5YWB - chains A and C of the 8 polymer chains in the assembly; structure by electron microscopy, 5.20 A resolution (low resolution: residue-level contacts below are approximate; hydrogen-bond / salt-bridge calls are withheld).

Chain A (and C):
Protein: ATP-sensitive inward rectifier potassium channel 11
Organism: Mus musculus
Notes: chain C of this document is another copy of the same molecule, construct and numbering; everything in this record applies to it too
UniProt: Q61743 (KCJ11_MOUSE); residue numbers follow UniProt; this construct covers 1-390
Sequence (390 residues; row label = number of the first residue in the row):
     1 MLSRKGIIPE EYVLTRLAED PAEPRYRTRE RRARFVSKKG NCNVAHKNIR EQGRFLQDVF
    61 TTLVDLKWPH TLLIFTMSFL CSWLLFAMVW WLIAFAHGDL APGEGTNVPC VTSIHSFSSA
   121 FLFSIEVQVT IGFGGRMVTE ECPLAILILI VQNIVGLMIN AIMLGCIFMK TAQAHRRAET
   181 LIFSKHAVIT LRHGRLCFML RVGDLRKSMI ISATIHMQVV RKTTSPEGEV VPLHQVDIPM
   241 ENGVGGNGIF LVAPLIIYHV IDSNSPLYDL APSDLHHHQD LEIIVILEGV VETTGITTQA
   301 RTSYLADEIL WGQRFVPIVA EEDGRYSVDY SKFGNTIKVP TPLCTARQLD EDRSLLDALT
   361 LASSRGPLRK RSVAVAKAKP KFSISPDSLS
Unresolved in the structure: 1-31, 357-390
Cystine bridges: Cys110-Cys142
Ligand contacts:
  - ADP (adenosine-5'-diphosphate), molecule 1: Asn48, Ile49, Arg50
  - ADP, molecule 2: Ile182, Phe183, Ser184, Lys185, Leu205, Tyr330, Ser331, Phe333, Gly334

Chain A / chain C interface:
Contacting residue pairs (80; chain A residue first):
  Ala33(A) - Gly324(C)
  Ala33(A) - Tyr326(C)
  Arg34(A) - Tyr326(C)
  Phe35(A) - Val252(C)
  Cys42(A) - Val252(C)
  Asn43(A) - Arg325(C)
  Val44(A) - Tyr326(C)
  Ala45(A) - Arg325(C)
  Ala45(A) - Tyr326(C)
  Ala45(A) - Ser327(C)
  Ala45(A) - Val328(C)
  His46(A) - Val252(C)
  His46(A) - Val328(C)
  His46(A) - Tyr330(C)
  Lys47(A) - Val328(C)
  Lys47(A) - Tyr330(C)
  Asn48(A) - Asp329(C)
  Asn48(A) - Tyr330(C)
  Asn48(A) - Ser331(C)
  Gly53(A) - Arg206(C)
  Arg54(A) - Arg206(C)
  Phe55(A) - Arg176(C)
  Gln57(A) - Arg176(C)
  Phe123(A) - Phe133(C)
  Val127(A) - Ile131(C)
  Thr130(A) - Thr130(C)
  Thr130(A) - Ile131(C)
  Ile131(A) - Ile131(C)
  Gly132(A) - Ile131(C)
  Gly132(A) - Gly132(C)
  Gly134(A) - Phe133(C)
  Met137(A) - Phe133(C)
  Met137(A) - Gly135(C)
  Val138(A) - Leu122(C)
  Val138(A) - Phe133(C)
  Val138(A) - Arg136(C)
  Thr139(A) - Leu122(C)
  Glu140(A) - Ser119(C)
  Ile146(A) - Leu122(C)
  Ile150(A) - Trp83(C)
  Ile150(A) - Phe121(C)
  Ile150(A) - Ile125(C)
  Asn153(A) - Val129(C)
  Ile154(A) - Phe79(C)
  Leu157(A) - Phe79(C)
  Leu157(A) - Asn160(C)
  Met158(A) - Trp68(C)
  Met158(A) - Phe75(C)
  Ala161(A) - Ile167(C)
  Ile162(A) - Ile167(C)
  Gly165(A) - Phe168(C)
  Phe168(A) - Phe168(C)
  Met169(A) - Phe168(C)
  Met169(A) - Thr171(C)
  Met169(A) - Ala172(C)
  Gln218(A) - Phe250(C)
  Pro226(A) - His193(C)
  Glu227(A) - Leu191(C)
  Glu227(A) - Arg314(C)
  Glu229(A) - Met199(C)
  Glu229(A) - Arg314(C)
  Val230(A) - Pro317(C)
  Pro232(A) - Pro317(C)
  Pro232(A) - Val319(C)
  Gln235(A) - Phe250(C)
  Gln235(A) - Val252(C)
  Asp237(A) - Gly243(C)
  Asp237(A) - Val244(C)
  Asp237(A) - Gly245(C)
  Pro239(A) - Val244(C)
  Ile286(A) - Phe250(C)
  Ile296(A) - Glu292(C)
  Ile296(A) - Thr293(C)
  Ile296(A) - Gly295(C)
  Thr297(A) - Ile211(C)
  Thr297(A) - Val290(C)
  Gln299(A) - Met209(C)
  Gln299(A) - Phe250(C)
  Arg301(A) - Met209(C)
  Arg301(A) - Glu292(C)
Also at the interface, not in a pair above, chain A (58 interface residues in all): Val36, Ile49, Asp58, Phe133, Arg136, Leu149, Leu164, Ile284, Glu288
Also at the interface, not in a pair above, chain C (56 interface residues in all): Thr76, Ser118, Gly134, Met163, Leu164, Arg177, Ser212, Thr294, Glu321

Overview:
Chain A and chain C form an interface of 58 and 56 residues respectively. Chain A binds ADP.
Both chains are ATP-sensitive inward rectifier potassium channel 11 (Mus musculus). Entry 5YWB (Structure of
pancreatic ATP-sensitive potassium channel bound with Mg-ADP (CTD class2 at 5.2A)) was determined by electron
microscopy together with 5YKE, 5YKF, 5YKG, 5YW8, 5YW9, 5YWA and 5YWC from the same study.
